Entry 7UBN (electron microscopy, 3.36 A resolution); this record covers chains 2 and F of the 11 polymer chains in the assembly.

[Chain 2]
Molecule: 61-nt DNA strand
Sequence (61 nucleotides; numbered 1 to 61; the number before each row is that of its first residue):
     1 CTACCACAAC GAGTTACCTC TCCGTCATAA GTGTCAAATT TACCCAATTT TATTCAATAA
    61 G
Not modelled in the structure: 1-2, 24-28, 60-61

[Chain F]
Molecule: RNA polymerase sigma factor RpoD
Source organism: Escherichia coli
Reference sequence: Q0P6L9 (Q0P6L9_ECOLX); residue numbers follow UniProt; this construct covers 1-613
Chain sequence (627 residues; each row starts with the number of its first residue; numbers below 1 keep their minus sign (Met-13 is residue -13)):
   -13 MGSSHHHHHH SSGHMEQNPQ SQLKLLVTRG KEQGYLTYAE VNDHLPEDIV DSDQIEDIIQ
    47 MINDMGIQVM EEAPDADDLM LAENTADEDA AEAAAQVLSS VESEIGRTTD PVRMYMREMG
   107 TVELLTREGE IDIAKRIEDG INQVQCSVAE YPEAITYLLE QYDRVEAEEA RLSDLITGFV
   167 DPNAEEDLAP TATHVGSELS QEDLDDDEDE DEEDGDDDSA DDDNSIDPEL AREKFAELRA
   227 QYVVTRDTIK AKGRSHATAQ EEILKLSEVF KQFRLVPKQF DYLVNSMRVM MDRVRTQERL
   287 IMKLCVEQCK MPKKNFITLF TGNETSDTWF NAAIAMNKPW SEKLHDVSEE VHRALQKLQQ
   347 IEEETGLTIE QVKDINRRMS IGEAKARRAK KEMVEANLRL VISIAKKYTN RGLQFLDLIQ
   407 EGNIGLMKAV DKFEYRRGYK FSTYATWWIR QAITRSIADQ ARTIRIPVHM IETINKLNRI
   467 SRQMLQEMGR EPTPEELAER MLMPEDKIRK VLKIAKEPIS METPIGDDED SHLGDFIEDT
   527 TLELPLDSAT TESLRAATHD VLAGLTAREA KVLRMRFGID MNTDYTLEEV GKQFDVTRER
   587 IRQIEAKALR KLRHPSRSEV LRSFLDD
Not modelled in the structure: -13 to 89, 166-214, 238-241, 448-551, 600-613
Construct notes: expression tag (-13 to 0)

[How chain 2 and chain F interact]
Residue-residue contacts - 14 pairs, chain 2 then chain F:
  DA29(2) - Ala444(F)  base contact
  DT32(2) - Thr572(F)  hydrogen bond to the phosphate
  DT32(2) - Glu574(F)  phosphate contact
  DT32(2) - Glu575(F)  phosphate contact
  DT32(2) - Arg584(F)  base contact
  DG33(2) - Arg562(F)  salt bridge to the phosphate
  DG33(2) - Thr572(F)  hydrogen bond to the phosphate
  DG33(2) - Leu573(F)  phosphate contact
  DT34(2) - Arg584(F)  base contact
  DT34(2) - Arg588(F)  sugar contact
  DC35(2) - Glu585(F)  base contact
  DC35(2) - Arg588(F)  salt bridge to the phosphate
  DA36(2) - Tyr268(F)  hydrogen bond to the phosphate
  DA36(2) - Glu585(F)  base contact
Other interface residues (no listed pair), chain 2 (8 interface residues in all): DG31, DA37
Other interface residues (no listed pair), chain F (12 interface residues in all): Ala447, Gln589

[Overview]
Chain 2 and chain F form an interface of 8 and 12 residues respectively; the contacts include 3 hydrogen bonds
and 2 salt bridges. Polar contacts include DT32(2)-Thr572(F), DG33(2)-Thr572(F) and DA36(2)-Tyr268(F).
Here chain 2 is a 61-nt DNA strand and chain F is RNA polymerase sigma factor RpoD (Escherichia coli). Entry
7UBN (Transcription antitermination complex: NusA-containing "engaged" Qlambda-loading complex) was determined
by electron microscopy together with 7UBJ, 7UBL and 7UBM from the same study.
